PDB entry 7YZK | electron microscopy, 3.57 A resolution | chains A and B of the 4 polymer chains in the assembly

# Chain A (and B)
Protein: Adenylate cyclase
From: Mycobacterium tuberculosis
Notes: EC 4.6.1.1; chain B of this document is another copy of the same molecule, construct and numbering; everything in this record applies to it too
UniProtKB: A0A5R1ZCG6 (A0A5R1ZCG6_MYCTX); residue numbers follow UniProt; this construct covers 1-443
Chain sequence (472 residues; numbered -25 to 446; the number before each row is that of its first residue; numbers below 1 keep their minus sign (Met-25 is residue -25)):
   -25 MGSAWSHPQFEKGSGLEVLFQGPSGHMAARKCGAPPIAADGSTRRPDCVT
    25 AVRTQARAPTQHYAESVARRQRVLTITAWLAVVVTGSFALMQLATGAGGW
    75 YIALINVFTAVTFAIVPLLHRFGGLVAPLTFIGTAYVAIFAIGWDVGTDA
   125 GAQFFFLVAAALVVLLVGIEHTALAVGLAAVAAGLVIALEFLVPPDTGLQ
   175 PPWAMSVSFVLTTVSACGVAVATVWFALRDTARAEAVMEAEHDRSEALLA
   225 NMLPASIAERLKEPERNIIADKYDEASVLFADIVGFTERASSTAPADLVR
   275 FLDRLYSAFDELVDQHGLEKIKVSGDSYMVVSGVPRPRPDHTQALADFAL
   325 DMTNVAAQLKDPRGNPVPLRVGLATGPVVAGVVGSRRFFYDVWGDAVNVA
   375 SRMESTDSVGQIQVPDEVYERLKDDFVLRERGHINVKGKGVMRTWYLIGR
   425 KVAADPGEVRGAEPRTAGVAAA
Disordered / not traced: -25 to 40, 406-415, 429-446
Differences from the reference sequence: initiating methionine (-25); expression tag (-24 to 0, 444-446)
Metal / ion sites: Mn2+ site 1: Asp256, Ile257, Asp300 (together with ONM); Mn2+ site 2: Asp256, Asp300 (together with ONM)
Residues lining bound ligands:
  - ONM, molecule 1: Phe254, Lys296, Met303, Val366, Trp367, Gly368, Val371, Asn372
  - ONM, molecule 2: Asp256, Ile257, Val258, Gly259, Phe260, Thr261, Ala264, Pro269, Leu272, Val273, Gly299, Asp300, Arg344
From the paper describing this entry:
  - mutagenesis - T122A/D123A/Q127A/E164A/D170A: decreased catalytic activity
  - mutagenesis - T122A/D123A/Q127A/E164A/D170A: unchanged stability
  - allosteric site: Asp123, Glu164, Asp170

# Interface between chain A and chain B
Pairs across the interface - 95 pairs, chain A then chain B:
  Asp123(A) - Glu164(B)
  Gln127(A) - Phe128(B)
  Phe128(A) - Gln127(B)
  Phe128(A) - Leu131(B)
  Phe128(A) - Val160(B)  hydrophobic
  Leu131(A) - Phe128(B)
  Leu131(A) - Leu131(B)  hydrophobic
  Leu131(A) - Val132(B)  hydrophobic
  Leu131(A) - Ala190(B)  hydrophobic
  Val132(A) - Leu131(B)  hydrophobic
  Ala134(A) - Cys191(B)  hydrophobic
  Ala134(A) - Val195(B)
  Ala135(A) - Ala194(B)  hydrophobic
  Val138(A) - Val195(B)  hydrophobic
  Val138(A) - Val198(B)  hydrophobic
  Leu139(A) - Val198(B)
  Ile143(A) - Leu202(B)
  Thr146(A) - Trp199(B)
  Ala153(A) - Cys191(B)  hydrophobic
  Ala153(A) - Val195(B)  hydrophobic
  Val160(A) - Phe128(B)  hydrophobic
  Val160(A) - Thr187(B)
  Glu164(A) - Asp123(B)
  Phe165(A) - Ser180(B)
  Ser180(A) - Phe165(B)
  Thr187(A) - Val160(B)
  Ala190(A) - Leu131(B)  hydrophobic
  Cys191(A) - Ala134(B)  hydrophobic
  Cys191(A) - Ala153(B)  hydrophobic
  Ala194(A) - Ala135(B)  hydrophobic
  Val195(A) - Ala134(B)
  Val195(A) - Val138(B)  hydrophobic
  Val195(A) - Ala153(B)  hydrophobic
  Val198(A) - Val138(B)  hydrophobic
  Val198(A) - Leu139(B)
  Trp199(A) - Thr146(B)
  Leu202(A) - Ile143(B)
  Met212(A) - Met212(B)  hydrophobic
  Met212(A) - Glu213(B)
  Met212(A) - His216(B)
  Glu213(A) - Met212(B)
  Glu215(A) - Lys236(B)  salt bridge
  His216(A) - Met212(B)
  His216(A) - His216(B)
  Ser219(A) - Lys236(B)  hydrogen bond
  Asn225(A) - Arg360(B)
  Asn225(A) - Arg361(B)
  Met226(A) - Leu227(B)  hydrophobic
  Met226(A) - Arg361(B)
  Met226(A) - Phe362(B)  hydrophobic
  Leu227(A) - Met226(B)  hydrophobic
  Lys236(A) - Glu215(B)  salt bridge
  Lys236(A) - Ser219(B)  hydrogen bond
  Ile242(A) - Arg274(B)
  Ile242(A) - Asp277(B)
  Ala244(A) - Arg274(B)
  Thr261(A) - Asn372(B)
  Arg274(A) - Ile242(B)
  Arg274(A) - Ala244(B)
  Leu276(A) - Val357(B)
  Asp277(A) - Ile242(B)
  Asp277(A) - Val357(B)
  Asp277(A) - Gly358(B)
  Tyr280(A) - Val357(B)  hydrophobic
  Ser281(A) - Gly358(B)
  Ser281(A) - Ser359(B)
  Asp284(A) - Ser359(B)  hydrogen bond (side chain-backbone)
  Asp284(A) - Arg360(B)  hydrogen bond (side chain-backbone)
  Val287(A) - Arg360(B)
  Asp288(A) - Arg360(B)  salt bridge
  Glu293(A) - Arg361(B)  salt bridge
  Lys294(A) - Arg360(B)  hydrogen bond (side chain-backbone)
  Lys294(A) - Arg361(B)  hydrogen bond (backbone-side chain)
  Ile295(A) - Arg361(B)
  Val297(A) - Phe363(B)
  Val357(A) - Leu276(B)
  Val357(A) - Asp277(B)
  Val357(A) - Tyr280(B)  hydrophobic
  Gly358(A) - Asp277(B)
  Gly358(A) - Ser281(B)
  Ser359(A) - Ser281(B)
  Ser359(A) - Asp284(B)  hydrogen bond (backbone-side chain)
  Arg360(A) - Asn225(B)
  Arg360(A) - Asp284(B)  hydrogen bond (backbone-side chain)
  Arg360(A) - Val287(B)
  Arg360(A) - Asp288(B)  salt bridge
  Arg360(A) - Lys294(B)  hydrogen bond (backbone-side chain)
  Arg361(A) - Asn225(B)
  Arg361(A) - Met226(B)
  Arg361(A) - Glu293(B)  salt bridge
  Arg361(A) - Lys294(B)  hydrogen bond (side chain-backbone)
  Arg361(A) - Ile295(B)
  Phe362(A) - Met226(B)  hydrophobic
  Phe363(A) - Val297(B)
  Asn372(A) - Thr261(B)
Interface residues without a listed pair, chain A (77 interface residues in all): Val150, Ala157, Ile161, Phe183, Val184, Arg203, Ala206, Arg218, Leu222, Leu223, Pro228, Leu235, Pro269, Val273, Leu292, Lys296, Ser298, Gly299, Val353, Val356, Trp367
Interface residues without a listed pair, chain B (77 interface residues in all): Val150, Ala157, Ile161, Phe183, Val184, Arg203, Ala206, Arg218, Leu222, Leu223, Pro228, Leu235, Pro269, Val273, Leu292, Lys296, Ser298, Gly299, Val353, Val356, Trp367

# Summary
The chain A/chain B interface involves 77 residues from each chain; the contacts include 10 hydrogen bonds and
6 salt bridges. Polar contacts include Glu215(A)-Lys236(B), Asp288(A)-Arg360(B) and Glu293(A)-Arg361(B).
Ligands of chain A: ONM. From the paper: T122A/D123A/Q127A/E164A/D170A of chain A reduce catalytic activity;
an allosteric site at Asp123(A), Glu164(A) and Asp170(A).
Chain A and chain B are both Adenylate cyclase (Mycobacterium tuberculosis); the structure, Structure of
Mycobacterium tuberculosis adenylyl cyclase Rv1625c / Cya, was determined by electron microscopy (same
publication as 7YZI and 7YZ9).
